PDB entry 6DSS | X-ray diffraction, 2.60 A resolution | chains A and B

Chain A (and B):
Protein: Orotidine 5'-monophosphate decarboxylase
Organism: Plasmodium falciparum
Notes: EC 4.1.1.23; chain B of this document is another copy of the same molecule, construct and numbering; everything in this record applies to it too
Reference sequence: Q8T6J6 (Q8T6J6_PLAFA); residue numbers follow UniProt; this construct covers 1-323
Chain sequence (323 residues; each row starts with the number of its first residue):
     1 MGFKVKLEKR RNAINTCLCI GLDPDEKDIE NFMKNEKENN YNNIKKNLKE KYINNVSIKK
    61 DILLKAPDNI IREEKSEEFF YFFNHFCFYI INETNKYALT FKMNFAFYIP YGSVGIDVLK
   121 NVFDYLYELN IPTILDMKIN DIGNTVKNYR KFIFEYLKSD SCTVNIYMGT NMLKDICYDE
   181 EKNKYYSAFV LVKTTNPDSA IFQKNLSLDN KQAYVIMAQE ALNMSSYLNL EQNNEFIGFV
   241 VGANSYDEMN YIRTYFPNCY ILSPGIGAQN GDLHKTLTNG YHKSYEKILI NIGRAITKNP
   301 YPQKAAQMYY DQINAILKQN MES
Disordered / not traced: 1, 322-323 (chain B: 1, 320-323)
Ligand contacts:
  - uridine-5'-monophosphate (U5P), molecule 1: Asp23, Lys102, Asn104, Asp136, Lys138, Thr194, Thr195, Val240, Pro264, Ile266, Ala268, Gln269, Asn291, Ile292, Gly293, Arg294
  - uridine-5'-monophosphate (U5P), molecule 2: Asp141, Ile142, Thr145, Met168

Interface between chain A and chain B:
Pairs across the interface (103):
  Glu26(A) - Lys151(B)  salt bridge
  Asn104(A) - Asp141(B)  hydrogen bond
  Asn104(A) - Thr145(B)
  Phe105(A) - Phe105(B)  hydrophobic
  Ala106(A) - Thr145(B)
  Ala106(A) - Asn148(B)
  Ala106(A) - Tyr149(B)
  Phe107(A) - Thr145(B)
  Phe107(A) - Asn148(B)
  Ile109(A) - Phe152(B)
  Pro110(A) - Asn148(B)
  Pro110(A) - Lys151(B)
  Pro110(A) - Phe152(B)  hydrophobic
  Tyr111(A) - Lys151(B)
  Tyr111(A) - Tyr156(B)
  Gly112(A) - Ile116(B)
  Gly112(A) - Tyr156(B)
  Ser113(A) - Ser113(B)
  Ser113(A) - Ile116(B)
  Ser113(A) - Asp117(B)  hydrogen bond
  Ile116(A) - Gly112(B)
  Ile116(A) - Ser113(B)
  Asp117(A) - Ser113(B)  hydrogen bond
  Met137(A) - Phe105(B)  hydrophobic
  Lys138(A) - Asn140(B)  hydrogen bond (backbone-side chain)
  Lys138(A) - Asp141(B)  salt bridge
  Lys138(A) - Met168(B)
  Asn140(A) - Lys138(B)  hydrogen bond (side chain-backbone)
  Asn140(A) - Asn140(B)
  Asn140(A) - Asn165(B)  hydrogen bond
  Asn140(A) - Leu191(B)
  Asp141(A) - Asn104(B)  hydrogen bond
  Asp141(A) - Lys138(B)  salt bridge
  Asp141(A) - Asn196(B)  hydrogen bond (backbone-side chain)
  Ile142(A) - Thr195(B)
  Ile142(A) - Asn196(B)
  Ile142(A) - Gln269(B)
  Asn144(A) - Arg294(B)
  Thr145(A) - Asn104(B)
  Thr145(A) - Ala106(B)
  Thr145(A) - Phe107(B)
  Lys147(A) - Asp25(B)
  Asn148(A) - Ala106(B)
  Asn148(A) - Phe107(B)
  Asn148(A) - Pro110(B)
  Tyr149(A) - Ala106(B)
  Tyr149(A) - Lys138(B)  hydrogen bond
  Lys151(A) - Glu26(B)
  Phe152(A) - Ile109(B)
  Phe152(A) - Pro110(B)  hydrophobic
  Tyr156(A) - Tyr111(B)
  Tyr156(A) - Gly112(B)
  Asn165(A) - Asn140(B)  hydrogen bond
  Asn165(A) - Asn165(B)
  Ile166(A) - Phe202(B)
  Tyr167(A) - Tyr167(B)  hydrophobic
  Tyr167(A) - Phe202(B)  hydrophobic
  Tyr167(A) - Gln203(B)
  Tyr167(A) - Ala213(B)
  Tyr167(A) - Met217(B)
  Met168(A) - Leu191(B)  hydrophobic
  Met168(A) - Thr194(B)
  Met168(A) - Asn196(B)  hydrogen bond (backbone-side chain)
  Met168(A) - Ser199(B)
  Met168(A) - Gln203(B)
  Gly169(A) - Asp198(B)
  Thr170(A) - Asp198(B)  hydrogen bond (backbone-side chain)
  Thr170(A) - Phe202(B)
  Asn171(A) - Asp198(B)  hydrogen bond (backbone-side chain)
  Leu191(A) - Asn140(B)
  Leu191(A) - Met168(B)  hydrophobic
  Thr194(A) - Met168(B)  hydrogen bond (side chain-backbone)
  Thr195(A) - Ile142(B)
  Asn196(A) - Asp141(B)
  Asn196(A) - Ile142(B)
  Asn196(A) - Met168(B)
  Asp198(A) - Gly169(B)
  Asp198(A) - Thr170(B)  hydrogen bond (side chain-backbone)
  Asp198(A) - Asn171(B)  hydrogen bond (side chain-backbone)
  Ser199(A) - Met168(B)
  Ile201(A) - Glu220(B)
  Phe202(A) - Ile166(B)
  Phe202(A) - Tyr167(B)
  Phe202(A) - Thr170(B)
  Phe202(A) - Met217(B)  hydrophobic
  Gln203(A) - Tyr167(B)
  Gln203(A) - Met168(B)
  Asn205(A) - Ser207(B)
  Asn205(A) - Leu208(B)
  Leu206(A) - Ser207(B)
  Leu206(A) - Ala213(B)  hydrophobic
  Ser207(A) - Leu206(B)
  Ser207(A) - Ser207(B)  hydrogen bond (backbone-backbone)
  Leu208(A) - Asn205(B)
  Ala213(A) - Tyr167(B)
  Ala213(A) - Leu206(B)  hydrophobic
  Ile216(A) - Phe202(B)  hydrophobic
  Met217(A) - Tyr167(B)  hydrophobic
  Met217(A) - Phe202(B)  hydrophobic
  Glu220(A) - Ile201(B)
  Glu220(A) - Phe202(B)
  Gln269(A) - Ile142(B)
  Arg294(A) - Asn144(B)
Also at the interface, not in a pair above, chain A (52 interface residues in all): Tyr214
Also at the interface, not in a pair above, chain B (52 interface residues in all): Met137, Tyr214, Ile216

In short:
The chain A/chain B interface involves 52 residues from each chain; the contacts include 17 hydrogen bonds and
3 salt bridges. Polar contacts include Glu26(A)-Lys151(B), Lys138(A)-Asp141(B) and Asn104(A)-Asp141(B). Chain
A binds uridine-5'-monophosphate.
Both chains are Orotidine 5'-monophosphate decarboxylase (Plasmodium falciparum). Entry 6DSS (Re-refinement of
P. falciparum orotidine 5'-monophosphate decarboxylase) was determined by X-ray diffraction together with 6DSR
from the same study.
